6VEK - chains A and I; structure by X-ray diffraction, 2.25 A resolution.

== Chain A ==
Molecule: contact-dependent toxin CdiA
Source organism: Escherichia coli 3006
UniProt: A0A4T7DH52 (A0A4T7DH52_ECOLX); residues 1-337 here correspond to UniProt positions 57-393 (UniProt number = residue number + 56)
Sequence (338 residues; row label = number of the first residue in the row; numbering starts at 0):
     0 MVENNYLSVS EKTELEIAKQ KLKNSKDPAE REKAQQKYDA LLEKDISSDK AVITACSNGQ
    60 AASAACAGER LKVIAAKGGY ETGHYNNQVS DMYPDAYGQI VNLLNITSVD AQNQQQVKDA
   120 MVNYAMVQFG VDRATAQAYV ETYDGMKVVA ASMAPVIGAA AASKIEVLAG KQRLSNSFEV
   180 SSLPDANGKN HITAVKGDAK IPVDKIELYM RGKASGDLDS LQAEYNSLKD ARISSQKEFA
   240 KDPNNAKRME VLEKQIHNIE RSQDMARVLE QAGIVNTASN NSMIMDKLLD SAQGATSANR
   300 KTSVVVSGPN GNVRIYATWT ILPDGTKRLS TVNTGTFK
Not modelled in the structure: 0-1, 78-91, 337
Sequence notes: initiating methionine (0)
Disulfides: C55-C65

== Chain I ==
Molecule: contact-dependent immunity protein CdiI
Source organism: Escherichia coli 3006
UniProt: A0A2A2C800 (A0A2A2C800_ECOLX); numbering as in UniProt (aligned over 1-161)
Sequence (167 residues; each row starts with the number of its first residue):
     1 MINVNSTAKD IEGLESYLAN GYVEANSFND PEDDALECLS NLLVKDSRGG LSFCKKILNS
    61 NNIDGVFIKG SALNFLLLSE QWSYAFEYLT SNADNITLAE LEKALFYFYC AKNETDPYPV
   121 PEGLFKKLMK RYEELKNDPD AKFYHLHETY DDFSKAYPLN NHHHHHH
Not modelled in the structure: 1-5, 159-167
Sequence notes: conflict D151 (Asn in A0A2A2C800); expression tag (162-167)

== Interface between chain A and chain I ==
Residue-residue contacts (67):
  D184(A) - N26(I)
  D184(A) - F28(I)
  A185(A) - N26(I)
  H190(A) - F28(I)
  P201(A) - F28(I)  hydrophobic
  K204(A) - F28(I)  hydrogen bond (side chain-backbone)
  R231(A) - N74(I)  hydrogen bond
  R231(A) - L78(I)
  R231(A) - F106(I)
  R231(A) - Y107(I)
  I232(A) - Y109(I)  hydrophobic
  I232(A) - C110(I)  hydrophobic
  I232(A) - N113(I)  hydrogen bond (backbone-side chain)
  Q235(A) - L78(I)
  Q235(A) - Y107(I)  hydrogen bond (side chain-backbone)
  Q235(A) - C110(I)
  Q235(A) - A111(I)
  Q235(A) - E114(I)  hydrogen bond
  K236(A) - E114(I)
  K236(A) - D116(I)  salt bridge
  K236(A) - Y118(I)
  A239(A) - L78(I)
  P242(A) - V44(I)
  A245(A) - F75(I)
  A245(A) - L78(I)  hydrophobic
  K246(A) - S40(I)  hydrogen bond
  K246(A) - N41(I)  hydrogen bond
  K246(A) - V44(I)
  M248(A) - F106(I)  hydrophobic
  E249(A) - L36(I)
  E249(A) - F67(I)
  E249(A) - S71(I)  hydrogen bond
  E249(A) - N74(I)  hydrogen bond
  E249(A) - F75(I)
  E249(A) - K103(I)  salt bridge
  E252(A) - F67(I)
  E252(A) - K103(I)  salt bridge
  K253(A) - D33(I)  salt bridge
  K253(A) - L36(I)
  K253(A) - F67(I)
  H256(A) - F67(I)
  H256(A) - F143(I)  hydrogen bond (side chain-backbone)
  H256(A) - Y144(I)
  N257(A) - D33(I)  hydrogen bond
  E259(A) - F143(I)
  E259(A) - H145(I)  salt bridge
  R260(A) - D140(I)  salt bridge
  R260(A) - F143(I)
  D263(A) - K142(I)  salt bridge
  D263(A) - F143(I)
  R299(A) - N20(I)
  R299(A) - D64(I)  salt bridge
  K300(A) - D64(I)
  T319(A) - Y22(I)
  L321(A) - A25(I)
  P322(A) - A25(I)
  R327(A) - A25(I)  hydrogen bond (side chain-backbone)
  R327(A) - N26(I)  hydrogen bond
  R327(A) - S27(I)  hydrogen bond (side chain-backbone)
  R327(A) - F28(I)
  S329(A) - N29(I)
  S329(A) - P31(I)
  T330(A) - D30(I)
  T335(A) - P139(I)
  T335(A) - D140(I)
  T335(A) - K142(I)  hydrogen bond
  T335(A) - F143(I)
Interface residues without a listed pair, chain A (39 interface residues in all): P183, K228, F238, N243, V250, R266, I320, F336
Interface residues without a listed pair, chain I (40 interface residues in all): G21, E32, L43, G70

== In short ==
Chain A and chain I form an interface of 39 and 40 residues respectively; the contacts include 15 hydrogen
bonds and 8 salt bridges. Among the polar pairs are K236(A)-D116(I), E249(A)-K103(I) and E252(A)-K103(I).
Chain A is contact-dependent toxin CdiA and chain I is contact-dependent immunity protein CdiI, both from
Escherichia coli 3006; the structure, Contact-dependent growth inhibition toxin-immunity protein complex from
from E. coli 3006, full-length, was determined by X-ray diffraction.
